1EO9 - chains A and B; structure by X-ray diffraction, 2.00 A resolution.

[Chain A]
Name: Protocatechuate 3,4-dioxygenase alpha chain
From: Acinetobacter sp
Notes: EC 1.13.11.3
UniProt: P20371 (PCXA_ACIAD); the construct lacks a stretch of the UniProt sequence, so the offset changes along the chain: -3 to 88 = UniProt 1-92; 89-200 = UniProt 98-209
Amino-acid sequence (209 residues; row label = number of the first residue in the row; a row labelled like 88A-88E holds insertion residues (88A, then the next letters in order); numbers below 1 keep their minus sign (Met-3 is residue -3)):
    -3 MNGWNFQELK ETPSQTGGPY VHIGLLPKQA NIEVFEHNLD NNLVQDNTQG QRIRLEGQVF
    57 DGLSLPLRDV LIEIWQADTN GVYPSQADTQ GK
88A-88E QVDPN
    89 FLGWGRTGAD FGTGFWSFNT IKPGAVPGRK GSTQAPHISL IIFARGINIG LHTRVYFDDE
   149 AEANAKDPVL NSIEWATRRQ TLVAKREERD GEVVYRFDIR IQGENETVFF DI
Disordered / not traced: -3 to 3
Swiss-Prot annotation at these positions:
  - binding site (3,4-dihydroxybenzoate): Arg133

[Chain B]
Name: Protocatechuate 3,4-dioxygenase beta chain;
From: Acinetobacter sp
Notes: EC 1.13.11.3
UniProt: P20372 (PCXB_ACIAD); residues 300-540 here correspond to UniProt positions 1-241 (UniProt number = residue number - 299)
Amino-acid sequence (241 residues; numbered 300 to 540; the number before each row is that of its first residue):
   300 MSQIIWGAYA QRNTEDHPPA YAPGYKTSVL RSPKNALISI AETLSEVTAP HFSADKFGPK
   360 DNDLILNYAK DGLPIGERVI VHGYVRDQFG RPVKNALVEV WQANASGRYR HPNDQYIGAM
   420 DPNFGGCGRM LTDDNGYYVF RTIKPGPYPW RNRINEWRPA HIHFSLIADG WAQRLISQFY
   480 FEGDTLIDSC PILKTIPSEQ QRRALIALED KSNFIEADSR CYRFDITLRG RRATYFENDL
   540 T
Disordered / not traced: 300-302
Swiss-Prot annotation at these positions:
  - binding site (Fe cation): Tyr408, Tyr447, His460, His462
Ion coordination: Fe ion: Tyr408, Tyr447, His460, His462 (together with sulfate ion)

[Interface between chain A and chain B]
Pairs across the interface - 165 pairs, chain A then chain B:
  Glu4(A) - Gln387(B)  hydrogen bond
  Glu4(A) - Phe388(B)
  Leu5(A) - Gln387(B)  hydrogen bond (backbone-backbone)
  Lys6(A) - Asp315(B)  salt bridge
  Lys6(A) - Gln499(B)
  Lys6(A) - Gln500(B)
  Lys6(A) - Thr526(B)
  Glu7(A) - Arg311(B)  salt bridge
  Glu7(A) - His316(B)  salt bridge
  Glu7(A) - Gln500(B)  hydrogen bond (backbone-side chain)
  Glu7(A) - Thr526(B)
  Glu7(A) - Arg528(B)
  Thr8(A) - His316(B)
  Thr8(A) - Leu474(B)
  Thr8(A) - Leu504(B)
  Thr8(A) - Ile525(B)
  Thr8(A) - Thr526(B)  hydrogen bond (side chain-backbone)
  Pro9(A) - Asp315(B)
  Pro9(A) - His316(B)
  Pro9(A) - Ser476(B)  hydrogen bond (backbone-side chain)
  Pro9(A) - Ile495(B)  hydrophobic
  Pro9(A) - Gln500(B)
  Pro9(A) - Leu504(B)  hydrophobic
  Ser10(A) - His316(B)  hydrogen bond (backbone-side chain)
  Ser10(A) - Pro317(B)
  Ser10(A) - Leu474(B)
  Ser10(A) - Ile475(B)  hydrogen bond (side chain-backbone)
  Ser10(A) - Ser476(B)
  Gln11(A) - Ile475(B)  hydrogen bond (backbone-backbone)
  Gln11(A) - Ser476(B)
  Gln11(A) - Gln477(B)
  Gln11(A) - Tyr479(B)  hydrogen bond
  Gln11(A) - Ile491(B)
  Gln11(A) - Leu492(B)
  Gln11(A) - Thr494(B)
  Gln11(A) - Ile495(B)
  Gln11(A) - Leu504(B)
  Thr12(A) - Tyr324(B)  hydrogen bond
  Thr12(A) - Gln477(B)  hydrogen bond (backbone-side chain)
  Gly13(A) - Trp400(B)
  Gly13(A) - His462(B)
  Gly13(A) - Ile475(B)
  Tyr16(A) - Trp400(B)  hydrogen bond (backbone-side chain)
  Tyr16(A) - Tyr408(B)  hydrophobic
  Tyr16(A) - His410(B)
  Tyr16(A) - Asn412(B)
  Tyr16(A) - Asp413(B)
  Val17(A) - Trp400(B)  hydrophobic
  His18(A) - His410(B)
  Ile19(A) - Trp400(B)  hydrophobic
  Ile19(A) - Tyr408(B)  hydrophobic
  Ile19(A) - Arg409(B)
  Ile19(A) - His410(B)
  Ile19(A) - Gly425(B)
  Ile19(A) - Cys426(B)  hydrogen bond (backbone-side chain)
  Gly20(A) - Val399(B)
  Gly20(A) - Trp400(B)
  Gly20(A) - Cys426(B)
  Leu21(A) - Glu398(B)
  Leu21(A) - Trp400(B)  hydrophobic
  Leu21(A) - Ile475(B)  hydrophobic
  Pro23(A) - Cys426(B)  hydrophobic
  Ile28(A) - Tyr367(B)  hydrophobic
  Ile28(A) - Arg409(B)
  Val30(A) - Asn366(B)
  Val30(A) - Tyr367(B)  hydrophobic
  Val30(A) - Cys426(B)  hydrophobic
  Phe31(A) - Asp360(B)
  Phe31(A) - Gly427(B)
  Phe31(A) - Arg428(B)
  His33(A) - Lys355(B)
  His33(A) - Arg428(B)  hydrogen bond (backbone-side chain)
  Leu35(A) - Glu398(B)
  Asp57(A) - Leu329(B)
  Gly58(A) - Leu329(B)  hydrogen bond (backbone-backbone)
  Leu59(A) - Leu329(B)  hydrophobic
  Leu63(A) - Arg330(B)
  Asp65(A) - Arg330(B)  salt bridge
  Glu69(A) - Trp470(B)
  Glu69(A) - Arg473(B)  salt bridge
  Trp71(A) - Ser344(B)  hydrogen bond (side chain-backbone)
  Trp71(A) - Thr347(B)  hydrogen bond
  Trp71(A) - Ala348(B)
  Trp71(A) - Pro349(B)
  Trp71(A) - Trp470(B)
  Tyr79(A) - Ser344(B)  hydrogen bond
  Tyr79(A) - Thr347(B)
  Pro80(A) - Ala348(B)
  Ser81(A) - Thr347(B)
  Ser81(A) - Ala348(B)  hydrogen bond (side chain-backbone)
  Ala83(A) - Val346(B)
  Ala83(A) - Thr347(B)
  Asp84(A) - Thr347(B)
  Thr85(A) - Leu343(B)
  Gln86(A) - Leu343(B)
  Leu90(A) - His350(B)
  Trp92(A) - Pro349(B)  hydrophobic
  Trp92(A) - Phe351(B)  hydrophobic
  Trp92(A) - Ile466(B)  hydrophobic
  Trp92(A) - Trp470(B)
  Arg94(A) - Glu398(B)  salt bridge
  Arg94(A) - Ile466(B)
  Arg94(A) - Arg473(B)
  Phe99(A) - His410(B)
  Phe99(A) - Pro411(B)  hydrophobic
  Gly116(A) - Leu539(B)
  Gly116(A) - Thr540(B)
  Arg117(A) - Ala340(B)
  Arg117(A) - Glu341(B)  hydrogen bond (side chain-backbone)
  Arg117(A) - Asp538(B)
  Arg117(A) - Leu539(B)
  Lys118(A) - Asp538(B)  hydrogen bond (backbone-backbone)
  Lys118(A) - Thr540(B)
  Gly119(A) - Thr540(B)  hydrogen bond (backbone-backbone)
  Gln122(A) - Thr342(B)  hydrogen bond
  Gln122(A) - Ser344(B)
  His125(A) - Ser344(B)  hydrogen bond
  Ser127(A) - Trp470(B)
  Ile129(A) - Trp470(B)  hydrophobic
  Ile129(A) - Arg473(B)
  Phe131(A) - Arg473(B)
  Phe131(A) - Ile475(B)  hydrophobic
  Arg133(A) - Tyr324(B)
  Arg133(A) - Thr326(B)
  Arg133(A) - Arg330(B)  hydrogen bond (backbone-side chain)
  Gly134(A) - Tyr324(B)  hydrogen bond (backbone-side chain)
  Gly134(A) - Thr326(B)  hydrogen bond (backbone-side chain)
  Gly134(A) - Ser327(B)
  Ile135(A) - Arg330(B)
  Asn136(A) - Pro317(B)
  Asn136(A) - Pro318(B)  hydrogen bond (side chain-backbone)
  Asn136(A) - Ala319(B)  hydrogen bond (side chain-backbone)
  Asn136(A) - Tyr324(B)
  Ile137(A) - Arg311(B)
  Ile137(A) - Pro317(B)
  Arg142(A) - Thr342(B)  hydrogen bond
  Arg142(A) - Ser344(B)
  Arg142(A) - Glu345(B)  salt bridge
  Ile161(A) - Ile337(B)  hydrophobic
  Arg166(A) - Asn334(B)
  Ile189(A) - Arg330(B)
  Ile189(A) - Ser331(B)
  Ile189(A) - Pro332(B)
  Gln190(A) - Val328(B)  hydrogen bond (side chain-backbone)
  Gln190(A) - Leu329(B)
  Gln190(A) - Ser331(B)  hydrogen bond (side chain-backbone)
  Glu194(A) - Pro332(B)
  Glu194(A) - Lys333(B)  hydrogen bond (side chain-backbone)
  Glu194(A) - Asn334(B)  hydrogen bond (side chain-backbone)
  Val196(A) - Ile337(B)  hydrophobic
  Phe197(A) - Pro332(B)  hydrophobic
  Phe197(A) - Leu336(B)
  Phe197(A) - Ile337(B)  hydrogen bond (backbone-backbone)
  Phe198(A) - Ile337(B)
  Phe198(A) - Ile339(B)  hydrophobic
  Asp199(A) - Thr313(B)
  Asp199(A) - Ile337(B)  hydrogen bond (backbone-backbone)
  Asp199(A) - Ser338(B)
  Asp199(A) - Ile339(B)  hydrogen bond (backbone-backbone)
  Ile200(A) - Ile339(B)  hydrophobic
  Ile200(A) - Glu341(B)
  Ile200(A) - Glu345(B)
  Ile200(A) - Trp470(B)
  Ile200(A) - Ala471(B)  hydrophobic
  Ile200(A) - Arg528(B)  hydrogen bond (backbone-side chain)
Interface residues without a listed pair, chain A (76 interface residues in all): Pro15, Ala26, Glu29, Val114, Pro115, Ala132, Leu139, His140, Val157, Ser160, Trp163
Interface residues without a listed pair, chain B (85 interface residues in all): Asn312, Ala321, Leu396, Gly424, Phe463, Ser464, Ala503, Asp524, Leu527, Arg530

[In short]
76 residues of chain A face 85 of chain B across their interface, with 38 hydrogen bonds and 7 salt bridges.
Polar contacts include Lys6(A)-Asp315(B), Glu7(A)-Arg311(B) and Glu7(A)-His316(B). From UniProt: residue
binding 3,4-dihydroxybenzoate Arg133(A) on chain A; 4 Fe cation-binding residues on chain B.
Here chain A is Protocatechuate 3,4-dioxygenase alpha chain and chain B is Protocatechuate 3,4-dioxygenase
beta chain;, both from Acinetobacter sp. Entry 1EO9 (Crystal structure of acinetobacter sp. ADP1
protocatechuate 3,4-dioxygenase at ph < 7.0) was determined by X-ray diffraction together with 1EO2, 1EOA,
1EOB and 1EOC from the same study.
